Entry 7F2P (electron microscopy, 3.00 A resolution); this record covers chains 4 and d of the 18 polymer chains in the assembly.

Chain 4:
Molecule: Cement protein gp16
From: Helicobacter phage KHP40
UniProt: I7GUT5 (I7GUT5_9CAUD); numbering as in UniProt (aligned over 1-124)
Chain sequence (124 residues; row label = number of the first residue in the row):
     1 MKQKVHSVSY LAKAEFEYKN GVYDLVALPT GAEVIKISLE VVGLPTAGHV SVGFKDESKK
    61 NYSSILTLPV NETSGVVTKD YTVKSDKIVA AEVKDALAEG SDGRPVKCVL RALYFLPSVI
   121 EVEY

Chain d:
Molecule: KHP40 mcp
From: Helicobacter phage KHP40
UniProt: I7HFY0 (I7HFY0_9CAUD); numbering as in UniProt (aligned over 1-386)
Chain sequence (386 residues; each row starts with the number of its first residue):
     1 MLEKLNNINF NNISNNPNLG IEVGREIQNA SWVKSPFFSI TGTGADRGVR LFSVASQQPF
    61 RPRIKAQLTG SGVSGNTDFE ANYDNLEILS QTIYPDAFGN SLRSKIKAYS ELERIDFIKE
   121 SVDSLTTWMN EERDKRIVAS LTNDFTNYLY NAAMNVATIR KAIFHARNGL KADNSKAFPI
   181 KPIRATMQSV GNVVVQNTSY IILLDSYQAN QLKADSEFKE LRKLYAFAGE DKGMLYSGLL
   241 GVIDNCPVID AGVWNKLNVG MPNSSISDSD FTRYLNKANV SNIVTPMQLK EKLNQEKLNQ
   301 EKLNQEKLKN KDISIGCLIG ASAVLLAGSK ETRFYIDETV DAGRKSLVGV DCLLGVSKAR
   361 YQSTDGVVTP YDNQDYAVIG LVSNME
Unresolved in the structure: 1-4, 297-311

Chain 4 / chain d interface:
Residue-residue contacts (16):
  K13(4) - N6(d)  hydrogen bond (backbone-side chain)
  A14(4) - L5(d)
  A14(4) - N6(d)
  A14(4) - N7(d)
  E15(4) - L5(d)  hydrogen bond (backbone-backbone)
  E15(4) - N7(d)
  D24(4) - N7(d)
  D24(4) - I8(d)  hydrogen bond (backbone-backbone)
  D24(4) - F10(d)
  L25(4) - N6(d)
  L25(4) - N7(d)
  L25(4) - I8(d)
  V26(4) - I8(d)
  A27(4) - I8(d)
  E57(4) - F10(d)
  I88(4) - I8(d)  hydrophobic
Interface residues without a listed pair, chain 4 (10 interface residues in all): Y23

In short:
10 residues of chain 4 and 5 residues of chain d are in contact; the contacts include 3 hydrogen bonds. Among
the polar pairs are K13(4)-N6(d), E15(4)-L5(d) and D24(4)-I8(d).
Here chain 4 is Cement protein gp16 and chain d is KHP40 mcp, both from Helicobacter phage KHP40. Entry 7F2P
(The head structure of Helicobacter pylori bacteriophage KHP40) was determined by electron microscopy,
deposited together with 7DN2 and 7DOU.
